9DP2 - chains A and F of the 4 polymer chains in the assembly; structure by X-ray diffraction, 1.99 A resolution.

[Chain A]
Name: DNA repair nuclease/redox regulator APEX1, mitochondrial
Source organism: Homo sapiens
UniProtKB: P27695 (APEX1_HUMAN); residue numbers follow UniProt; this construct covers 43-318
Chain sequence (276 residues; row label = number of the first residue in the row):
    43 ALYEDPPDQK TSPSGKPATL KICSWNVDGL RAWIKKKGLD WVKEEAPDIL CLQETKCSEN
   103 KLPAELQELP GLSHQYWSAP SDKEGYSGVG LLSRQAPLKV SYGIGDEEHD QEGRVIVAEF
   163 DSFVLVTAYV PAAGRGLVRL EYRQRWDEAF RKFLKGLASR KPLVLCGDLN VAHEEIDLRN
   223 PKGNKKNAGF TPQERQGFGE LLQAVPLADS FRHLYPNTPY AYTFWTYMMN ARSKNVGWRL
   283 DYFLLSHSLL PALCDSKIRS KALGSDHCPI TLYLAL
Not modelled in the structure: 151
Sequence notes: engineered mutation Ala-138 (Cys in P27695), Ala-174 (Asn in P27695)
Reported in the primary citation:
  - conformationally variable residues (side-chain flip): Asn-212
  - mutagenesis - N174A (22,000-fold): decreased catalytic activity

[Chain F]
Molecule: 21-nt DNA strand
Sequence (21 nucleotides; numbered 1 to 21; the number before each row is that of its first residue):
     1 GGATCCGTCG GGCGCATCAG C

[Interface between chain A and chain F]
Pairs across the interface (22; chain A residue first):
  Asp-70(A) / DG14(F)  sugar contact
  Gly-71(A) / DG14(F)  phosphate contact
  Gly-71(A) / DC15(F)  phosphate contact
  Leu-72(A) / DC15(F)  phosphate contact
  Arg-73(A) / DC15(F)  hydrogen bond to the phosphate
  Arg-73(A) / DA16(F)  salt bridge to the phosphate
  Ala-74(A) / DG14(F)  sugar contact
  Ala-74(A) / DC15(F)  hydrogen bond to the phosphate
  Lys-78(A) / DG14(F)  salt bridge to the phosphate
  Lys-98(A) / DG14(F)  base contact
  Lys-98(A) / DC15(F)  sugar contact
  Glu-126(A) / DA16(F)  sugar contact
  Gly-127(A) / DC15(F)  phosphate contact
  Gly-127(A) / DA16(F)  sugar contact
  Tyr-128(A) / DG14(F)  base contact
  Arg-177(A) / DG11(F)  base contact
  Tyr-269(A) / DG12(F)  sugar contact
  Tyr-269(A) / DC13(F)  sugar contact
  Met-270(A) / DG11(F)  base contact
  Met-270(A) / DG12(F)  phosphate contact
  Met-271(A) / DG10(F)  base contact
  Met-271(A) / DG12(F)  hydrogen bond to the phosphate
Also at the interface, not in a pair above, chain A (17 interface residues in all): Lys-103, Lys-224, Lys-228
Also at the interface, not in a pair above, chain F (9 interface residues in all): DC5, DG7

[Overview]
17 residues of chain A and 9 residues of chain F are in contact; the contacts include 3 hydrogen bonds and 2
salt bridges. Polar pairs include Arg-73(A)/DC15(F), Ala-74(A)/DC15(F) and Met-271(A)/DG12(F). From the paper:
N174A of chain A reduces catalytic activity; conformational variability at Asn-212(A).
Chain A is DNA repair nuclease/redox regulator APEX1, mitochondrial (Homo sapiens) and chain F is a 21-nt DNA
strand; the structure, APE1 N174A Product Complex with Abasic DNA, was determined by X-ray diffraction,
deposited together with 9DP1, 9DP3 and 9DP4.
